Entry 5KKZ (X-ray diffraction, 2.97 A resolution); this record covers chains B and C of the 6 polymer chains in the assembly.

== Chain B ==
Molecule: Cytochrome c1
From: Rhodobacter sphaeroides
UniProtKB: Q02760 (CY1_RHOSH); residues 1-263 here correspond to UniProt positions 23-285 (UniProt number = residue number + 22)
Chain sequence (272 residues; numbered 1 to 272; the number before each row is that of its first residue):
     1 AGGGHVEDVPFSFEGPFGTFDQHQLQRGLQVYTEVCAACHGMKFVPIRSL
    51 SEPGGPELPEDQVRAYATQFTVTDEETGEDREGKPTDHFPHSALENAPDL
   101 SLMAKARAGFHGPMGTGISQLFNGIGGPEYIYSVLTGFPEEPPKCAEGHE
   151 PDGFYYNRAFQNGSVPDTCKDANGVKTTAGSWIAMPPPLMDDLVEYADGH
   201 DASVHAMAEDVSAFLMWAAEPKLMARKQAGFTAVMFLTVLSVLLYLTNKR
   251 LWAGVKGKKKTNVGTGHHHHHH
Disordered / not traced: 257-272
Sequence notes: variant Pro-98 (Ala120 in Q02760); expression tag (264-272)
UniProt features mapped onto this chain:
  - binding site (heme c): Cys-36, Cys-39, His-40, Met-185
Disulfide bonds: Cys-145/Cys-169
Covalently attached groups: heme c (HEC) linked to Cys-36, Cys-39
Bound ions: Sr2+: Asp-8, Val-9, Glu-14, Glu-129; heme c Fe: His-40, Met-185
Small-molecule neighbours: heme c (HEC): Val-31, Val-35, His-40, Leu-94, Asn-96, Ala-97, Pro-98, Leu-100, Met-103, Arg-107, Tyr-130, Ile-131, Leu-135, Phe-160, Ile-183, Ala-184, Met-185, Pro-186, Pro-188, Leu-189, Val-211, Leu-215
Reported in the primary citation:
  - Sr2+ coordination: Asp-8, Glu-14, Glu-129

== Chain C ==
Molecule: Ubiquinol-cytochrome c reductase iron-sulfur subunit
From: Rhodobacter sphaeroides
Notes: EC 1.10.2.2
UniProtKB: Q02762 (UCRI_RHOSH); numbering as in UniProt (aligned over 1-187)
Chain sequence (187 residues; numbered 1 to 187; the number before each row is that of its first residue):
     1 MSNAEDHAGTRRDFLYYATAGAGAVATGAAVWPLINQMNPSADVQALASI
    51 FVDVSSVEPGVQLTVKFLGKPIFIRRRTEADIELGRSVQLGQLVDTNARN
   101 ANIDAGAEATDQNRTLDEAGEWLVMWGVCTHLGCVPIGGVSGDFGGWFCP
   151 CHGSHYDSAGRIRKGPAPENLPIPLAKFIDETTIQLG
Disordered / not traced: 1-8
UniProt features mapped onto this chain:
  - binding site ([2Fe-2S] cluster): Cys-129, His-131, Cys-149, His-152
Disulfide bonds: Cys-134/Cys-151
Bound ions: 2Fe-2S cluster Fe: Cys-129, His-131, Cys-149, His-152
Small-molecule neighbours:
  - ascorbic acid (ASC): Pro-150, Cys-151, His-152
  - 2Fe-2S cluster (FES): Cys-129, His-131, Leu-132, Gly-133, Cys-134, Cys-149, Cys-151, His-152, Gly-153, Ser-154, Pro-166
Reported in the primary citation:
  - 2Fe-2S cluster coordination: His-152

== Interface between chain B and chain C ==
Residue-residue contacts - 20 pairs, chain B then chain C:
  Arg-48(B) with Ala-42(C); Asp-43(C); Ala-46(C)
  Lys-84(B) with Ser-49(C)
  Thr-86(B) with Ala-46(C)
  Phe-236(B) with Ala-22(C); Val-25(C), hydrophobic; Ala-26(C)
  Leu-240(B) with Ala-22(C), hydrophobic
  Leu-243(B) with Ala-18(C); Thr-19(C)
  Leu-244(B) with Thr-19(C)
  Leu-246(B) with Leu-15(C)
  Thr-247(B) with Leu-15(C); Tyr-16(C); Thr-19(C), hydrogen bond
  Arg-250(B) with Arg-12(C), hydrogen bond (side chain-backbone); Leu-15(C); Tyr-16(C)
  Leu-251(B) with Tyr-16(C)
Also at the interface, not in a pair above, chain B (13 interface residues in all): Glu-52, Glu-76
Also at the interface, not in a pair above, chain C (18 interface residues in all): Arg-11, Asp-13, Gly-23, Leu-47, Ile-50, Lys-66

== In short ==
13 residues of chain B and 18 residues of chain C are in contact; the contacts include 2 hydrogen bonds. Polar
pairs include Thr-247(B)/Thr-19(C) and Arg-250(B)/Arg-12(C). Chain C binds 2Fe-2S cluster and ascorbic acid.
Covalently linked heme c: at Cys-36(B). From the paper: Sr2+ coordination by Asp-8(B), Glu-14(B) and
Glu-129(B); 2Fe-2S cluster coordination by His-152(C).
Chain B is Cytochrome c1 and chain C is Ubiquinol-cytochrome c reductase iron-sulfur subunit, both from
Rhodobacter sphaeroides; the structure, Rhodobacter sphaeroides bc1 with famoxadone, was determined by X-ray
diffraction (same publication as 5KLI).
